PDB entry 7XMS | electron microscopy, 2.90 A resolution | chains A and S of the 6 polymer chains in the assembly

[Chain A]
Molecule: Guanine nucleotide-binding protein G(i) subunit alpha-1
Source organism: Homo sapiens
Reference sequence: P63096 (GNAI1_HUMAN); numbering as in UniProt (aligned over 1-354)
Chain sequence (354 residues; numbered 1 to 354; the number before each row is that of its first residue):
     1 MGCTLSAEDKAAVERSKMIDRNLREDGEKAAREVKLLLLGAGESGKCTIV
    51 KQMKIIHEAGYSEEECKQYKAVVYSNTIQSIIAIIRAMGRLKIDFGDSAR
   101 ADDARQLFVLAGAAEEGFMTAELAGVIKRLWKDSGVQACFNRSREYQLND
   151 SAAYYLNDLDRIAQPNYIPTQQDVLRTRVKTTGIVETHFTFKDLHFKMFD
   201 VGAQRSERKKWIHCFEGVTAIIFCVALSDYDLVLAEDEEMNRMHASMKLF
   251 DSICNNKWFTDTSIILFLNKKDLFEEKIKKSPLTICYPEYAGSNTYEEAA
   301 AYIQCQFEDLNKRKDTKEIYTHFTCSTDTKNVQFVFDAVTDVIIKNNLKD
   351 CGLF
Unresolved in the structure: 1-4, 56-181
Differences from the reference sequence: engineered mutation Cys47 (Ser in P63096), Ala203 (Gly in P63096), Ala245 (Glu in P63096), Ser326 (Ala in P63096)
Swiss-Prot annotation at these positions:
  - region: Lys35 to Lys46, Thr48 (G1 motif), Asp173 to Thr181 (G2 motif), Phe196 to Gly202, Gln204, Arg205 (G3 motif), Ile265 to Asp272 (G4 motif), Thr324, Cys325, Thr327 to Thr329 (G5 motif)
  - binding site (GTP): Glu43 to Lys46, Thr48, Ser151, Leu175 to Thr181, Asp200 to Gly202, Gln204, Asn269 to Asp272
  - binding site (Mg(2+)): Thr181
  - modified residue: Arg178 (ADP-ribosylarginine), Gln204 (Deamidated glutamine), Cys351 (ADP-ribosylcysteine)
  - lipidation: Gly2 (N-myristoyl glycine), Cys3 (S-palmitoyl cysteine)
  - natural variant: Gly40 (G40C: In NEDHISB; G40R: In NEDHISB), Gly45 (G45D: In NEDHISB), Thr48 (T48I: In NEDHISB; T48K: In NEDHISB), Gln52 (Q52P: In NEDHISB), Ser75 (deletion: In NEDHISB; uncertain significance), Gln172 (deletion: In NEDHISB), Asp173 (D173V: In NEDHISB), Glu186 to Phe189 (deletion: In NEDHISB; uncertain significance), Cys224 (C224Y: In NEDHISB), Lys270 (K270N: In NEDHISB; K270R: In NEDHISB), Asp272 (D272G: In NEDHISB), Val332 (V332E: In NEDHISB; uncertain significance)
  - mutagenesis: Gly42 (G42R: Abolishes switch to an activated conformation and dissociation from beta and gamma subunits upon GTP binding. Abolishes interaction with RGS family members), Glu116 (E116L: Enhances interaction (inactive GDP-bound) with RGS14), Gln147 (Q147L: Enhances interaction (inactive GDP-bound) with RGS14)

[Chain S]
Molecule: signle chain viable fragment of antibody
Source organism: Mus musculus
Notes: antibody fragment or engineered binder
Chain sequence (292 residues; row label = number of the first residue in the row; numbers below 1 keep their minus sign (Met-28 is residue -28)):
   -28 MKTIIALSYIFCLVFADYKDDDDGAPSEPDVQLVESGGGLVQPGGSRKLS
    22 CSASGFAFSSFGMHWVRQAPEKGLEWVAYISSGSGTIYYADTVKGRFTIS
    72 RDDPKNTLFLQMTSLRSEDTAMYYCVRSIYYYGSSPFDFWGQGTTLTVSS
   122 GGGGSGGGGSGGGGSDIVMTQATSSVPVTPGESVSISCRSSKSLLHSNGN
   172 TYLYWFLQRPGQSPQLLIYRMSNLASGVPDRFSGSGSGTAFTLTISRLEA
   222 EDVGVYYCMQHLEYPLTFGAGTKLELEFLEVLFQGPHHHHHH
Unresolved in the structure: -28 to 0, 121-135, 247-263
Disulfides: Cys159-Cys229

[Chain A / chain S interface]
Contacting residue pairs (20; chain A residue first):
  Leu5(A) - His167(S)  hydrogen bond (backbone-side chain)
  Ser6(A) - His167(S)  hydrogen bond
  Ser6(A) - Tyr173(S)
  Ser6(A) - His232(S)
  Ser6(A) - Leu233(S)
  Ala7(A) - His232(S)
  Ala7(A) - Tyr235(S)  hydrophobic
  Glu8(A) - Tyr101(S)
  Glu8(A) - Pro107(S)
  Glu8(A) - Tyr173(S)
  Glu8(A) - Tyr175(S)  hydrogen bond
  Glu8(A) - His232(S)  salt bridge
  Asp9(A) - Asn169(S)  hydrogen bond
  Ala11(A) - Tyr101(S)  hydrophobic
  Glu14(A) - Ser52(S)  hydrogen bond
  Glu14(A) - Gly56(S)
  Glu14(A) - Thr57(S)  hydrogen bond
  Arg15(A) - Ser31(S)  hydrogen bond
  Arg15(A) - Ile100(S)
  Met18(A) - Ser53(S)
Also at the interface, not in a pair above, chain A (10 interface residues in all): Ala12
Also at the interface, not in a pair above, chain S (16 interface residues in all): Tyr102

[Overview]
10 residues of chain A face 16 of chain S across their interface, with 7 hydrogen bonds and 1 salt bridge.
Among the polar pairs are Glu8(A)-His232(S), Leu5(A)-His167(S) and Ser6(A)-His167(S). UniProt lists 21
GTP-binding residues, Mg2+-binding residue Thr181(A) and 3 mutagenesis sites on chain A.
Chain A is Guanine nucleotide-binding protein G(i) subunit alpha-1 (Homo sapiens) and chain S is signle chain
viable fragment of antibody (Mus musculus); the structure, CryoEM structure of somatostatin receptor 4 (SSTR4)
in complex with Gi1 and its endogeneous ligand SST-14, was determined by electron microscopy, deposited
together with 7XMR, 7XMT and 7XN9.
